7EZJ - chains C and H of the 8 polymer chains in the assembly; structure by X-ray diffraction, 2.90 A resolution.

# Chain C
Molecule: Tumor protein p73
From: Homo sapiens
Reference sequence: O15350 (P73_HUMAN); numbering as in UniProt (aligned over 115-312)
Amino-acid sequence (210 residues; row label = number of the first residue in the row):
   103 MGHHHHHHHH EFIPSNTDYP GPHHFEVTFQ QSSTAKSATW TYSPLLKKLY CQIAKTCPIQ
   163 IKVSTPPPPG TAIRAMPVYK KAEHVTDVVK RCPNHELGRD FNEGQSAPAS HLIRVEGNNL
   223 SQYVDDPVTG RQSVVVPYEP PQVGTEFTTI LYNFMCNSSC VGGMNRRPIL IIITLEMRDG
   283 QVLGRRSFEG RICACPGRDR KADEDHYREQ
Disordered / not traced: 103-111
Differences from the reference sequence: expression tag (103-114)
Swiss-Prot annotation at these positions:
  - binding site (Zn(2+)): Cys194, His197, Cys258, Cys262
Metal / ion sites: Zn2+: Cys194, His197, Cys258, Cys262

# Chain H
Molecule: 12-nt DNA strand
Sequence (12 nucleotides; numbered 512 to 523; the number before each row is that of its first residue):
   512 CAGGCATGCC TG

# How chain C and chain H interact
Residue-residue contacts - 7 pairs, chain C then chain H:
  Ala137(C) with DA513(H), phosphate contact
  Lys138(C) with DA513(H), hydrogen bond to the phosphate; DG514(H), hydrogen bond to the base; DG515(H), hydrogen bond to the base
  Arg268(C) with DC520(H), salt bridge to the phosphate; DC521(H), salt bridge to the phosphate
  Arg300(C) with DG515(H), hydrogen bond to the base

# Overview
Chain C and chain H form an interface of 4 and 5 residues respectively, with 4 hydrogen bonds and 2 salt
bridges. Among the polar pairs are Lys138(C)-DG514(H), Lys138(C)-DG515(H) and Arg300(C)-DG515(H). From
UniProt: 4 Zn2+-binding residues on chain C.
Chain C is Tumor protein p73 (Homo sapiens) and chain H is a 12-nt DNA strand; the structure, Crystal
structure of p73 DNA binding domain complex bound with 1 bp and 2 bp spacer ..., was determined by X-ray
diffraction.
